8R4N - chains H and L of the 3 polymer chains in the assembly; structure by X-ray diffraction, 2.20 A resolution.

[Chain H]
Protein: Eq4.Dp46-3A heavy chain
From: Equus caballus
Amino-acid sequence (236 residues; numbered 1 to 223 plus 13 insertion-coded residues; the number before each row is that of its first residue; a row labelled like 55A-55E holds insertion residues (55A, then the next letters in order)):
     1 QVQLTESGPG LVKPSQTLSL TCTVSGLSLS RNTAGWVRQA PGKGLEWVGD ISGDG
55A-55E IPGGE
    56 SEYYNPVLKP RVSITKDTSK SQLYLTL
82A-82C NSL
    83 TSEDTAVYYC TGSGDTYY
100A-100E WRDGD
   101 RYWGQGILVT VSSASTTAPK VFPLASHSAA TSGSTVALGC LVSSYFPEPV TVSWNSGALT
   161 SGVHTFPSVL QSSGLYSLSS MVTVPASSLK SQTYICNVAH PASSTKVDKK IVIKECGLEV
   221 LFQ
Unresolved in the structure: 128-132, 212-223
Disulfide bonds: Cys-22/Cys-92, Cys-140/Cys-196

[Chain L]
Protein: Eq4.Dp46-3A lambda chain
From: Equus caballus
Amino-acid sequence (217 residues; each row starts with the number of its first residue; note: 2 numbers in that range are skipped by the numbering (no residue carries them; nothing is unmodelled there); a row labelled like 27A-27D holds insertion residues (27A, then the next letters in order)):
     1 QS
     4 VTQPAS
    11 VSGTLGQTVT ISCSGSK
27A-27D SNIG
    28 DTPTYVGWFQ QIPGTAPKTL IYGDNRRASG VPDRFSGSVS GNTATLTISG VQAEDEAVYW
    88 CGSWDVNS
95A-95B DS
    96 ELFGGGTHLT IA
  107A G
   108 GPTSAPSVSL FPPSSEELSA NKATVVCLIS DFSPSGLEVI WKVNDAVTND RVQTTRPSKQ
   168 SNGKYAASSY LTRTSTEWKS YSSVSCQVKH QGKTVEKKVS PSECP
Unresolved in the structure: 153-159, 211-212
Disulfide bonds: Cys-23/Cys-88, Cys-134/Cys-193

[Chain H / chain L interface]
Contacting residue pairs - 69 pairs, chain H then chain L:
  Val-37(H) / Phe-98(L)  hydrophobic
  Gln-39(H) / Gln-38(L)  hydrogen bond
  Gln-39(H) / Trp-87(L)
  Gly-44(H) / Trp-87(L)
  Leu-45(H) / Trp-87(L)  hydrophobic
  Leu-45(H) / Phe-98(L)
  Trp-47(H) / Trp-91(L)  hydrophobic
  Trp-47(H) / Asp-95A(L)
  Trp-47(H) / Ser-95B(L)
  Trp-47(H) / Glu-96(L)
  Trp-47(H) / Phe-98(L)
  Tyr-58(H) / Trp-91(L)  hydrophobic
  Tyr-58(H) / Asp-95A(L)
  Tyr-91(H) / Gln-38(L)  hydrogen bond
  Tyr-91(H) / Thr-42(L)
  Tyr-91(H) / Ala-43(L)  hydrophobic
  Tyr-91(H) / Pro-44(L)
  Tyr-100(H) / Pro-30(L)
  Tyr-100(H) / Thr-31(L)  hydrogen bond (side chain-backbone)
  Tyr-100(H) / Asp-51(L)
  Trp-100A(H) / Trp-91(L)
  Arg-100B(H) / Tyr-32(L)
  Arg-100B(H) / Gly-50(L)
  Arg-100B(H) / Glu-96(L)  salt bridge
  Asp-100C(H) / Tyr-49(L)
  Asp-100C(H) / Gly-50(L)
  Asp-100C(H) / Arg-53(L)  hydrogen bond (backbone-side chain)
  Gly-100D(H) / Tyr-49(L)
  Asp-100E(H) / Thr-46(L)
  Asp-100E(H) / Tyr-49(L)
  Asp-100E(H) / Ala-55(L)
  Arg-101(H) / Tyr-32(L)  hydrogen bond
  Arg-101(H) / Thr-46(L)  hydrogen bond (backbone-side chain)
  Arg-101(H) / Glu-96(L)  salt bridge
  Trp-103(H) / Phe-36(L)
  Trp-103(H) / Pro-44(L)
  Trp-103(H) / Thr-46(L)  hydrogen bond
  Gly-104(H) / Ala-43(L)
  Phe-122(H) / Ser-121(L)
  Phe-122(H) / Glu-124(L)
  Leu-124(H) / Phe-118(L)
  Leu-124(H) / Val-133(L)  hydrophobic
  Ala-125(H) / Phe-118(L)
  Ser-126(H) / Leu-117(L)
  Ser-126(H) / Phe-118(L)
  Ala-137(H) / Ser-116(L)
  Ala-137(H) / Phe-118(L)
  Leu-141(H) / Thr-131(L)
  Leu-141(H) / Val-133(L)  hydrophobic
  Leu-141(H) / Tyr-177(L)  hydrophobic
  His-164(H) / Lys-166(L)
  His-164(H) / Gln-167(L)
  His-164(H) / Ala-173(L)
  Phe-166(H) / Leu-135(L)  hydrophobic
  Phe-166(H) / Ala-173(L)  hydrophobic
  Phe-166(H) / Ala-174(L)
  Phe-166(H) / Ser-175(L)
  Pro-167(H) / Thr-162(L)
  Pro-167(H) / Ser-165(L)
  Ser-168(H) / Thr-162(L)
  Val-169(H) / Thr-162(L)
  Val-169(H) / Tyr-177(L)  hydrophobic
  Leu-170(H) / Gln-160(L)  hydrogen bond (backbone-side chain)
  Gln-171(H) / Gln-160(L)
  Gln-171(H) / Thr-179(L)
  Leu-178(H) / Tyr-177(L)
  Ser-179(H) / Tyr-177(L)  hydrogen bond (backbone-side chain)
  Met-181(H) / Leu-135(L)  hydrophobic
  Met-181(H) / Ser-137(L)
Also at the interface, not in a pair above, chain H (41 interface residues in all): Lys-43, Glu-46, Pro-61, Gln-105, Pro-123, Leu-138, Val-163, Ser-172, Ser-177
Also at the interface, not in a pair above, chain L (47 interface residues in all): Ser-56, Ser-95, Pro-119, Glu-123, Ile-136, Thr-161, Arg-163, Ser-168

[Overview]
41 residues of chain H and 47 residues of chain L are in contact, with 9 hydrogen bonds and 2 salt bridges.
Polar contacts include Arg-100B(H)/Glu-96(L), Arg-101(H)/Glu-96(L) and Gln-39(H)/Gln-38(L).
Chain H is Eq4.Dp46-3A heavy chain and chain L is Eq4.Dp46-3A lambda chain, both from Equus caballus; the
structure, Crystal structure of neutralizing Fab Eq4.Dp46-3A from equine antivenom bound to short chain three
finger alpha-neurotoxin ..., was determined by X-ray diffraction.
